6IY3 - chains G and J of the 11 polymer chains in the assembly; structure by electron microscopy, 3.67 A resolution.

[Chain G]
Name: Histone H2A
Organism: Xenopus laevis
Reference sequence: Q6AZJ8 (Q6AZJ8_XENLA); residues 9-121 here correspond to UniProt positions 10-122 (UniProt number = residue number + 1)
Amino-acid sequence (113 residues; numbered 9 to 121; the number before each row is that of its first residue):
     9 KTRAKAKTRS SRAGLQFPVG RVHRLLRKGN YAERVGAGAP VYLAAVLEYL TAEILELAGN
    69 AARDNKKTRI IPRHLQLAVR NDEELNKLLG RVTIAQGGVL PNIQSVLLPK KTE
Unresolved in the structure: 118-121

[Chain J]
Molecule: 147-nt DNA strand
Sequence (147 nucleotides; each row starts with the number of its first residue):
     1 ATCTGCAACA GTCCTAACAT TCACCTCTTG TGTGTTTGTG TCTGTTCGCC ATCCCGTCTC
    61 CGCTCGTCAC TTATCCTTCA CTTTCCAGAG GGTCCCCCCG CAGACCCCGG CGACCCTCAG
   121 GTCGGCCGAC TGCGGCACAG TTTTGAT

[Chain G / chain J interface]
Pairs across the interface (12; chain G residue first):
  Lys13(G) - DT117(J)  base contact
  Lys13(G) - DC118(J)  hydrogen bond to the sugar
  Arg29(G) - DT122(J)  phosphate contact
  Arg29(G) - DC123(J)  salt bridge to the phosphate
  Arg42(G) - DG112(J)  hydrogen bond to the sugar
  Arg42(G) - DA113(J)  phosphate contact
  Val43(G) - DG112(J)  sugar contact
  Val43(G) - DA113(J)  hydrogen bond to the phosphate
  Ala45(G) - DG112(J)  phosphate contact
  Lys75(G) - DC133(J)  phosphate contact
  Arg77(G) - DG132(J)  sugar contact
  Arg77(G) - DC133(J)  phosphate contact
Interface residues without a listed pair, chain G (10 interface residues in all): Thr10, Gly44, Thr76
Interface residues without a listed pair, chain J (10 interface residues in all): DA119, DG120

[In short]
Chain G and chain J each contribute 10 residues to their interface; the contacts include 3 hydrogen bonds and
1 salt bridge. Polar pairs include Lys13(G)-DC118(J), Arg42(G)-DG112(J) and Val43(G)-DA113(J).
Chain G is Histone H2A (Xenopus laevis) and chain J is a 147-nt DNA strand; the structure, Structure of
Snf2-MMTV-A nucleosome complex at shl-2 in ADP state, was determined by electron microscopy, deposited
together with 5Z3U, 5Z3V, 5Z3L, 5Z3O and 6IY2.
